PDB entry 6O7H | electron microscopy, 2.90 A resolution | chains D and F of the 9 polymer chains in the assembly

[Chain D]
Protein: Csm3
From: Thermococcus onnurineus (strain NA1)
Reference sequence: B6YWC0 (B6YWC0_THEON); residue numbers follow UniProt; this construct covers 1-290
Chain sequence (292 residues; numbered -1 to 290; the number before each row is that of its first residue; numbers below 1 keep their minus sign (Gly-1 is residue -1)):
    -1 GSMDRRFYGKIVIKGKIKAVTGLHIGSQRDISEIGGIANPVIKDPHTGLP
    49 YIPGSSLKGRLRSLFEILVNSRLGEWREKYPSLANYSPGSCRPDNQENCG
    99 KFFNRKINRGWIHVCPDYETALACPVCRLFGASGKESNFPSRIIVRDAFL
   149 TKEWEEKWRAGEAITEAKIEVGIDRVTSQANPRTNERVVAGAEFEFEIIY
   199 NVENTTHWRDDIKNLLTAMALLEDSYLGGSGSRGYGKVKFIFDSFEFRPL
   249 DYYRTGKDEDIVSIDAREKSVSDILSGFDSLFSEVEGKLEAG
Disordered / not traced: -1 to 0, 27-28, 288-290
Sequence notes: expression tag (-1 to 0); conflict Ala36 (Asp in B6YWC0)
Metal / ion sites: Zn2+: His111, Cys113, Cys122, Cys125

[Chain F]
Protein: Csm5
From: Thermococcus onnurineus (strain NA1)
Chain sequence (378 residues; each row starts with the number of its first residue; note: 25 numbers in that range are skipped by the numbering (no residue carries them; nothing is unmodelled there); X marks 93 residues of unknown identity (built as UNK)):
     1 MTERTLKVLSPLHIGTGNELTPVDIYPRENIIHVLDTERXXXXXXXXX
    50 XXXXXXXXXXXXX
    65 XXXXXXXXXXXXXXXXXXXXXXXXXXX
    95 RKSMQIKEFIKLNGRPYIPGSSLKGAIRTAVLYKALKEC
   135 XXXXXXXXX
   150 XXXXXXX
   159 XXXXXXXXXXX
   175 XXXXXXXXXXXXXXXXX
   197 IRYEPKRDPMKALIVRDSKPVGRKHLAVYHVEVIGNPQPIPIWVEAIEPG
   247 AATDVEIHVDTEALRLNADYFNGLLWECLKERGEPGEVFEDFLWEAVDEF
   297 YTAVMKYETIEVQKFGRYTSQVRSFYASLEDHSGHVLRLGWGSGWLAMTI
   347 GLLLVEKGYKWENVRKKLGLGKKPGGSGFSREFPKTRRLADGMPMGWVVL
   397 EHHHHHH
Disordered / not traced: 312-315, 370-376, 398-403

[How chain D and chain F interact]
Residue-residue contacts - 41 pairs, chain D then chain F:
  Thr19(D) - Asp213(F)
  Ile65(D) - Glu258(F)
  Ile65(D) - Leu262(F)  hydrophobic
  Asn68(D) - Leu262(F)
  Ser69(D) - Glu258(F)  hydrogen bond
  Glu164(D) - Leu106(F)
  Lys166(D) - Pro113(F)
  Lys166(D) - Ser115(F)  hydrogen bond
  Ile167(D) - Thr16(F)
  Glu168(D) - Ser115(F)  hydrogen bond
  Ile171(D) - Met344(F)  hydrophobic
  Arg173(D) - Gly119(F)
  Arg173(D) - Arg122(F)
  Arg173(D) - Thr123(F)
  Arg173(D) - Leu126(F)
  Arg173(D) - Thr345(F)
  Arg173(D) - Ile346(F)
  Val174(D) - Trp341(F)
  Val174(D) - Thr345(F)
  Ser176(D) - Trp341(F)
  Arg185(D) - Asp213(F)  salt bridge
  Ala188(D) - Leu106(F)  hydrophobic
  Asp222(D) - Arg212(F)  hydrogen bond (backbone-side chain)
  Ser223(D) - Arg212(F)  hydrogen bond (backbone-side chain)
  Tyr224(D) - Arg212(F)
  Gly229(D) - Ile210(F)
  Gly229(D) - Val211(F)
  Ser230(D) - Lys118(F)
  Ser230(D) - Leu209(F)
  Ser230(D) - Ile210(F)
  Ser230(D) - Val211(F)  hydrogen bond (backbone-backbone)
  Arg231(D) - Gly114(F)
  Arg231(D) - Ser115(F)  hydrogen bond (backbone-backbone)
  Arg231(D) - Lys118(F)
  Arg231(D) - Val211(F)
  Arg231(D) - Asp213(F)
  Gly232(D) - Val211(F)  hydrogen bond (backbone-backbone)
  Gly232(D) - Arg212(F)
  Gly232(D) - Asp213(F)
  Lys235(D) - Arg212(F)
  Lys235(D) - Glu252(F)  salt bridge
Other interface residues (no listed pair), chain D (28 interface residues in all): Asp172, Thr175, Gln177, Ala178, Asn179, Val187
Other interface residues (no listed pair), chain F (28 interface residues in all): Ile104, Lys105, Tyr111, Lys207, His254, Leu364

[Overview]
Chain D and chain F each contribute 28 residues to their interface; the contacts include 8 hydrogen bonds and
2 salt bridges. Polar contacts include Arg185(D)-Asp213(F), Lys235(D)-Glu252(F) and Ser69(D)-Glu258(F). The
Zn2+ site is built by His111(D), Cys113(D), Cys122(D) and Cys125(D).
Chain D is Csm3 and chain F is Csm5, both from Thermococcus onnurineus (strain NA1); the structure, Cryo-EM
structure of Csm-crRNA-target RNA ternary complex in complex with cA4 in type III-A CRISPR-Cas system, was
determined by electron microscopy, deposited together with 6O73, 6O74, 6O75, 6O78, 6O79, 6O7B and 3 further
entries.
